2ILU - chain A; structure by X-ray diffraction, 2.70 A resolution.

Chain A:
Protein: Aldehyde dehydrogenase A
From: Escherichia coli
Notes: EC 1.2.1.22, 1.2.1.21
Reference sequence: P25553 (ALDA_ECOLI); residues 2-479 here correspond to UniProt positions 1-478 (UniProt number = residue number - 1)
Sequence (479 residues; numbered 1 to 479; the number before each row is that of its first residue):
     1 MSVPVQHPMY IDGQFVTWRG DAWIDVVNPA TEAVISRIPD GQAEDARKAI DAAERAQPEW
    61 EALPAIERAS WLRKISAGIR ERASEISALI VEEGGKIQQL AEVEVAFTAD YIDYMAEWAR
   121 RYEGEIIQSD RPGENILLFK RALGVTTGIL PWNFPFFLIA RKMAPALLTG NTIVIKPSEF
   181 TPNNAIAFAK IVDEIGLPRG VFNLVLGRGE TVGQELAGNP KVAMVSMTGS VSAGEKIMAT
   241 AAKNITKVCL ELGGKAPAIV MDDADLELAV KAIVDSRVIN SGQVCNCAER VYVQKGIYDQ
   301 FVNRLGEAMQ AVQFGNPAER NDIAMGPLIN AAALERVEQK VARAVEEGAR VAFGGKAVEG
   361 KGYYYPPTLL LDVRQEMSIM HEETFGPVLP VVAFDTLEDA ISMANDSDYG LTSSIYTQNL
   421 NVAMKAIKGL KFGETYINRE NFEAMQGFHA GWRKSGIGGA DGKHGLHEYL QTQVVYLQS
Unresolved in the structure: 1-2
Modified residues: Cys249 (cysteinesulfonic acid; OCS)
Sequence notes: initiating methionine (1); modified residue (249)
Ligand contacts: NADPH (NDP; NADPH dihydro-nicotinamide-adenine-dinucleotide phosphate): Ile149, Leu150, Pro151, Trp152, Lys176, Pro177, Ser178, Glu179, Phe180, Gly207, Arg208, Gly209, Glu210, Gly213, Gln214, Met227, Thr228, Gly229, Ser230, Ala233, Lys236, Ile237, Ile329, Asn330, Ala333, Arg336, Phe385
Reported in the primary citation:
  - conformationally variable residues (side-chain flip): Glu179
  - binding site for NADPH: Leu150, Trp152, Lys176, Glu179, Gly209, Gln214, Ser230, Asn330
  - specificity-determining residues: Glu179
  - catalytic residues: Glu251, Cys285 (proposed by the authors, not directly observed)

Overview:
Bound to chain A: NADPH. The paper reports catalytic residues Glu251 and Cys285; a binding site for NADPH at
Leu150, Trp152 and Lys176 among others.
Chain A is Aldehyde dehydrogenase A (Escherichia coli); the structure, Crystal structure of lactaldehyde
dehydrogenase from E. coli: the binary complex with NADPH, was determined by X-ray diffraction, deposited
together with 2HG2 and 2IMP.
